Entry 9QB3 (electron microscopy, 3.90 A resolution); this record covers chains C and G of the 20 polymer chains in the assembly.

Chain C (and G):
Protein: H/ACA ribonucleoprotein complex subunit DKC1
From: Homo sapiens
Notes: EC 5.4.99.-; chain G of this document is another copy of the same molecule, construct and numbering; everything in this record applies to it too
Reference sequence: O60832 (DKC1_HUMAN); residue numbers follow UniProt; this construct covers 1-514
Amino-acid sequence (514 residues; numbered 1 to 514; the number before each row is that of its first residue):
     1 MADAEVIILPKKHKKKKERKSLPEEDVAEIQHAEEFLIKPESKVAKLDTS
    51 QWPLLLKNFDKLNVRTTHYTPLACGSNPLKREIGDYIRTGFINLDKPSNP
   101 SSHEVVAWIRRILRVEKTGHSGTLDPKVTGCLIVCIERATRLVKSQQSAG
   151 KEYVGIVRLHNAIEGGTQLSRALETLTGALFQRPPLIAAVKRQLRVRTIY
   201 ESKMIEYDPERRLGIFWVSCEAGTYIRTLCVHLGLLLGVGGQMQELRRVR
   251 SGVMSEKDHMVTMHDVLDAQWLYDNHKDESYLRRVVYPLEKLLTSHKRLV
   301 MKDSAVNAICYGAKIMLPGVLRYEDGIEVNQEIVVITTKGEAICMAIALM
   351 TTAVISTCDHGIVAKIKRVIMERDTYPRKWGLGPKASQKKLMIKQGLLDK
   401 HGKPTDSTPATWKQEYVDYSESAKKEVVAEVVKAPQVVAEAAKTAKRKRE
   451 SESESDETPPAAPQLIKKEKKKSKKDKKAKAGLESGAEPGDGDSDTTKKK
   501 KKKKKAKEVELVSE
Unresolved in the structure: 1-22, 187-191, 422-514 (chain G: 1-42, 396-514)
Curated features (UniProtKB/Swiss-Prot):
  - region: Ala-2 to Ser-21 (Nucleolar localization)
  - active site: Asp-125 (Nucleophile)
  - modified residue: Ala-2 (N-acetylalanine), Ser-21 (Phosphoserine), Ser-387 (Phosphoserine), Ser-451 (Phosphoserine), Ser-453 (Phosphoserine), Ser-455 (Phosphoserine), Thr-458 (Phosphothreonine), Ser-485 (Phosphoserine), Ser-494 (Phosphoserine), Ser-513 (Phosphoserine)
  - cross-link (Glycyl lysine isopeptide (Lys-Gly)): Lys-20 (interchain with G-Cter in SUMO2), Lys-39 (interchain with G-Cter in SUMO2), Lys-43 (interchain with G-Cter in SUMO2), Lys-191 (interchain with G-Cter in SUMO2), Lys-394 (interchain with G-Cter in SUMO2), Lys-413 (interchain with G-Cter in SUMO1), Lys-424 (interchain with G-Cter in SUMO2), Lys-433 (interchain with G-Cter in SUMO2), Lys-467 (interchain with G-Cter in SUMO2)
  - natural variant: Ala-2 (A2V: In DKCX), Phe-36 (F36V: In DKCX), Leu-37 (deletion: In DKCX), Ile-38 (I38T: In HHS), Lys-39 (K39E: In DKCX), Pro-40 (P40R: In DKCX), Glu-41 (E41K: In DKCX), Thr-49 (T49M: In HHS), Leu-54 (L54V: In DKCX), Leu-56 (L56S: In DKCX), Arg-65 (R65T: In DKCX), Thr-66 (T66A: In DKCX), 10 further natural variant entries in UniProt
  - mutagenesis: Ala-353 (A353R: Increases interaction with SHQ1)
From the paper describing this entry:
  - mutagenesis - R158W/R211A/R212A, R158W/R211D/R212D, R211D/R212D: decreased binding to incorporation into telomerase
  - mutagenesis - R158W, R211A/R212A: decreased binding to telomerase incorporation
  - mutagenesis - R158W/R211D/R212D: decreased binding to hTR

Interface between chain C and chain G:
Residue-residue contacts (72; chain C residue first):
  Asp-26(C) / Lys-43(G)  salt bridge
  Val-27(C) / Leu-47(G)  hydrophobic
  Val-27(C) / Gln-51(G)
  Ile-30(C) / Lys-43(G)
  Ile-30(C) / Leu-47(G)  hydrophobic
  Gln-31(C) / Gln-51(G)  hydrogen bond (side chain-backbone)
  His-32(C) / Leu-79(G)
  His-32(C) / Lys-80(G)
  Ala-33(C) / Lys-80(G)
  Glu-34(C) / Lys-43(G)  hydrogen bond (side chain-backbone)
  Glu-34(C) / Val-44(G)  hydrogen bond (side chain-backbone)
  Glu-34(C) / Lys-80(G)  hydrogen bond (backbone-side chain)
  Glu-35(C) / Asn-77(G)
  Glu-35(C) / Lys-80(G)  salt bridge
  Phe-36(C) / Val-44(G)  hydrophobic
  Phe-36(C) / Trp-52(G)  hydrophobic
  Phe-36(C) / Pro-53(G)
  Phe-36(C) / Leu-56(G)  hydrophobic
  Phe-36(C) / Asn-77(G)  hydrogen bond (backbone-side chain)
  Leu-37(C) / Trp-52(G)
  Leu-37(C) / Tyr-69(G)
  Leu-37(C) / Thr-338(G)
  Leu-37(C) / Lys-339(G)
  Ile-38(C) / Leu-56(G)  hydrophobic
  Ile-38(C) / Phe-59(G)  hydrophobic
  Ile-38(C) / Tyr-69(G)  hydrogen bond (backbone-side chain)
  Ile-38(C) / Arg-322(G)
  Ile-38(C) / Thr-338(G)  hydrogen bond (backbone-backbone)
  Pro-40(C) / Thr-67(G)
  Pro-40(C) / Tyr-69(G)
  Pro-40(C) / Pro-71(G)  hydrophobic
  Glu-41(C) / Thr-67(G)  hydrogen bond (backbone-side chain)
  Glu-41(C) / His-68(G)
  Lys-43(C) / Thr-67(G)  hydrogen bond (backbone-side chain)
  Ala-45(C) / Val-64(G)
  Ala-45(C) / Arg-65(G)
  Leu-47(C) / Asn-63(G)
  Leu-47(C) / Val-64(G)
  Leu-47(C) / Tyr-323(G)
  Leu-47(C) / Ser-356(G)
  Trp-52(C) / Asp-325(G)  hydrogen bond
  Trp-52(C) / Thr-352(G)
  Trp-52(C) / Ala-353(G)  hydrophobic
  Trp-52(C) / Ser-356(G)
  Leu-56(C) / Ala-353(G)  hydrophobic
  Phe-59(C) / Thr-357(G)
  Thr-67(C) / Thr-357(G)
  Thr-67(C) / Cys-358(G)
  Thr-67(C) / Asp-359(G)
  His-68(C) / Asp-359(G)
  His-68(C) / His-360(G)
  Tyr-69(C) / Val-354(G)
  Tyr-69(C) / Thr-357(G)  hydrogen bond
  Tyr-69(C) / Cys-358(G)  hydrogen bond (backbone-side chain)
  Tyr-69(C) / His-360(G)
  Pro-71(C) / Met-350(G)  hydrophobic
  Pro-71(C) / Val-354(G)  hydrophobic
  Pro-71(C) / Cys-358(G)
  Ala-73(C) / Val-329(G)
  Ala-73(C) / Leu-349(G)
  Asn-77(C) / Glu-328(G)
  Lys-80(C) / Glu-328(G)
  Asn-275(C) / Ala-179(G)  hydrogen bond (backbone-backbone)
  His-276(C) / Thr-177(G)
  His-276(C) / Gly-178(G)
  His-276(C) / Thr-198(G)
  Lys-277(C) / Val-196(G)
  Arg-322(C) / Ser-356(G)
  Arg-322(C) / Thr-357(G)
  Thr-338(C) / Ala-353(G)
  Thr-338(C) / Val-354(G)
  Lys-339(C) / Val-354(G)
Also at the interface, not in a pair above, chain C (36 interface residues in all): Lys-39, Ser-42, Thr-70, Gly-75
Also at the interface, not in a pair above, chain G (44 interface residues in all): Thr-66, Ser-76, Val-300, Thr-351

In short:
Chain C and chain G form an interface of 36 and 44 residues respectively; the contacts include 13 hydrogen
bonds and 2 salt bridges. Polar contacts include Asp-26(C)/Lys-43(G), Glu-35(C)/Lys-80(G) and
Gln-31(C)/Gln-51(G). From the paper: R158W/R211A/R212A, R158W/R211D/R212D and R211D/R212D of chain C reduce
binding to incorporation into telomerase; R158W and R211A/R212A of chain C reduce binding to telomerase
incorporation.
Chain C and chain G are both H/ACA ribonucleoprotein complex subunit DKC1 (Homo sapiens); the structure, Dimer
structure of H/ACA RNP lobe of human telomerase, was determined by electron microscopy, deposited together
with 9QAX, 9QAY, 9QAZ and 9QB2.
